PDB entry 6F3O | X-ray diffraction, 1.75 A resolution | chains A and D of the 4 polymer chains in the assembly

# Chain A (and D)
Protein: Adenosylhomocysteinase
Organism: Pseudomonas aeruginosa (strain ATCC 15692 / DSM 22644 / CIP 104116 / JCM 14847 / LMG 12228 / 1C / PRS 101 / PAO1)
Notes: EC 3.3.1.1; chain D of this document is another copy of the same molecule, construct and numbering; everything in this record applies to it too
Reference sequence: Q9I685 (SAHH_PSEAE); numbering as in UniProt (aligned over 1-469)
Chain sequence (472 residues; each row starts with the number of its first residue; numbers below 1 keep their minus sign (Ser-2 is residue -2)):
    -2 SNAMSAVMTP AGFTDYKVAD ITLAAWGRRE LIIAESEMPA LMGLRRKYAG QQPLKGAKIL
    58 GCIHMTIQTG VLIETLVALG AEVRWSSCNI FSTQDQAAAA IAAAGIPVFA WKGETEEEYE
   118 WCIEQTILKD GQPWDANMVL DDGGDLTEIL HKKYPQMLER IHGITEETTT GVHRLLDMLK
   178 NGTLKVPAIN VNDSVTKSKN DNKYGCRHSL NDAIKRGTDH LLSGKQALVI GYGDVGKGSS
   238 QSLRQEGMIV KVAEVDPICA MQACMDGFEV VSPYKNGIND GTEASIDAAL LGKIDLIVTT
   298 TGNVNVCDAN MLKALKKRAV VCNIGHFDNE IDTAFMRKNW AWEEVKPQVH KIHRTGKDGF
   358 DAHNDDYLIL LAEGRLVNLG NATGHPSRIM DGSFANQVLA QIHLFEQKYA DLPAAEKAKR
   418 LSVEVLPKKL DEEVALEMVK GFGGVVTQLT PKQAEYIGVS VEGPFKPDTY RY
Not modelled in the structure: -2 to 9 (chain D: -2 to 8)
Differences from the reference sequence: expression tag (-2 to 0)
Curated features (UniProtKB/Swiss-Prot):
  - binding site (substrate): Thr63, Asp139, Glu164, Lys194, Asp198
  - binding site (NAD(+)): Thr165 to Thr167, Asn199, Gly228 to Gly233, Glu251, Asn300, Ile321 to His323, Asn375
Bound ions: K+: Gln65, Thr380, His382; Zn2+: Cys85, Asp139, His323
Ligand contacts:
  - adenine (ADE): Ile60, His61, Thr63, Gln65, Thr66, Asn375, Leu376, Thr380, Gly381, His382, Met387, Phe391
  - NAD (nicotinamide-adenine-dinucleotide), molecule 1: Thr165, Thr166, Thr167, Lys194, Asp198, Asn199, Cys203, Ile227, Gly228, Tyr229, Gly230, Asp231, Val232, Gly233, Ala250, Glu251, Val252, Asp253, Cys256, Thr297, Thr298, Gly299, Asn300, Val303, Ile321, Gly322, His323, Leu373, Asn375, His382
  - NAD, molecule 2: Leu446, Gln450, Ile454, Lys463, Tyr467
From the paper describing this entry:
  - K+ coordination: Gln65, Thr380, His382
  - Zn2+ coordination: Cys85, Asp139, His323
  - binding site for adenine: Gln65
  - conformationally variable residues (side-chain flip): His323
  - mutagenesis - Q65A: decreased catalytic activity on K+ ions
  - mutagenesis - Q65A: decreased binding to adenosine

# Chain A / chain D interface
Contacting residue pairs - 15 pairs, chain A then chain D:
  Leu218(A) with Met262(D), hydrophobic
  Ser220(A) with Met262(D)
  Gly221(A) with Cys261(D)
  Gln223(A) with Glu266(D), hydrogen bond
  Gly244(A) with Gly264(D)
  Ile246(A) with Gly264(D); Phe265(D)
  Cys261(A) with Gly221(D)
  Met262(A) with Leu218(D), hydrophobic; Ser220(D)
  Gly264(A) with Gly244(D); Ile246(D)
  Phe265(A) with Ile246(D)
  Glu266(A) with Gln223(D), hydrogen bond
  Lys290(A) with Glu266(D), salt bridge
Other interface residues (no listed pair), chain A (13 interface residues in all): Lys248
Other interface residues (no listed pair), chain D (12 interface residues in all): Lys248

# In short
Chain A and chain D form an interface of 13 and 12 residues respectively; the contacts include 2 hydrogen
bonds and 1 salt bridge. Polar contacts include Lys290(A)-Glu266(D) and Gln223(A)-Glu266(D). Ligands of chain
A: NAD and adenine. From the paper: a binding site for adenine at Gln65(A); Q65A of chain A reduces catalytic
activity on K+ ions.
Both chains are Adenosylhomocysteinase (Pseudomonas aeruginosa (strain ATCC 15692 / DSM 22644 / CIP 104116 /
JCM 14847 / LMG 12228 / 1C / PRS 101 / PAO1)). Entry 6F3O (Crystal structure of S-adenosyl-L-homocysteine
hydrolase from Pseudomonas aeruginosa complexed with adenine, K+ and Zn2+ cations) was determined by X-ray
diffraction (same publication as 6F3M, 6F3N, 6F3P and 6F3Q).
